7P3X - chains A and S of the 4 polymer chains in the assembly; structure by electron microscopy, 9.10 A resolution (very low resolution: no residue pairs are listed; an interface is given only as per-side residue counts).

== Chain A ==
Protein: AP-3 complex subunit delta
Source organism: Saccharomyces cerevisiae
UniProtKB: A0A7I9C4X2 (A0A7I9C4X2_YEASX); residue numbers follow UniProt; this construct covers 1-932
Amino-acid sequence (964 residues; row label = number of the first residue in the row):
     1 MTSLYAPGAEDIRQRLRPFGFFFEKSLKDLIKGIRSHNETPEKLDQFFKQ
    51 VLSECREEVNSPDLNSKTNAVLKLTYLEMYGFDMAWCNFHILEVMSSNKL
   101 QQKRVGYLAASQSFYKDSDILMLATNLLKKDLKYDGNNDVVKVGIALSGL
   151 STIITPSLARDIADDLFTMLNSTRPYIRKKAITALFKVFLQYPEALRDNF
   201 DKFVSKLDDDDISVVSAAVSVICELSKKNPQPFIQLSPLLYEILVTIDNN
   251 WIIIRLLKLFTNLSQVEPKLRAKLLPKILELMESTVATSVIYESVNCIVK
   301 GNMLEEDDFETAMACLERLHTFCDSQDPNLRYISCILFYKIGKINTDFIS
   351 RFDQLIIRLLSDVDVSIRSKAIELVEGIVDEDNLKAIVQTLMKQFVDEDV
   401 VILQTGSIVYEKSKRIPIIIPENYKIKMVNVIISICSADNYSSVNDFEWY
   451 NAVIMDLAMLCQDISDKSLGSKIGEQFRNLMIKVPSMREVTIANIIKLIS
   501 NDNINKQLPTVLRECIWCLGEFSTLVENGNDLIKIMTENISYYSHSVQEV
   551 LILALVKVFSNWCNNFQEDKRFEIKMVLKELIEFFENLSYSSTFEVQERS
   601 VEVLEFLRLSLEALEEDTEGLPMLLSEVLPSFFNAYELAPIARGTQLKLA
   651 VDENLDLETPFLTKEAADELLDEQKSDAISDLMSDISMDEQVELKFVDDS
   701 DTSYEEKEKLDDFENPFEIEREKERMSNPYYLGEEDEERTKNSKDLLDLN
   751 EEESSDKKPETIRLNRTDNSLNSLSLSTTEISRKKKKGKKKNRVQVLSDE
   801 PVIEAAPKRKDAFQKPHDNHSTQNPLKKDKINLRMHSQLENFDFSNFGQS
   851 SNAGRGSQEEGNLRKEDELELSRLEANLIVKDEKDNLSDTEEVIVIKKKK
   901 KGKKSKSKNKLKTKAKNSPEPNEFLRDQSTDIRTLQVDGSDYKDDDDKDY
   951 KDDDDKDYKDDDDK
Disordered / not traced: 1-62, 639-964
Differences from the reference sequence: expression tag (933-964)
From the paper describing this entry:
  - conformationally variable residues (domain motion): D399 to P421

== Chain S ==
Protein: AP complex subunit sigma
Source organism: Saccharomyces cerevisiae
UniProtKB: A0A6L1B7P9 (A0A6L1B7P9_YEASX); residues 1-194 here = UniProt positions 1-194
Amino-acid sequence (194 residues; row label = number of the first residue in the row):
     1 MIHAVLIFNKKCQPRLVKFYTPVDLPKQKLLLEQVYELISQRNSDFQSSF
    51 LVTPPSLLLSNENNNDEVNNEDIQIIYKNYATLYFTFIVDDQESELAILD
   101 LIQTFVESLDRCFTEVNELDLIFNWQTLESVLEEIVQGGMVIETNVNRIV
   151 ASVDELNKAAESTDSKIGRLTSTGFGSALQAFAQGGFAQWATGQ
Disordered / not traced: 169-194

== Chain A / chain S interface ==
At this resolution (9 A) residue pairs are not listed: 68 residues of chain A and 56 of chain S lie at the interface.

== In short ==
Chain A and chain S form an interface of 68 and 56 residues respectively. From the paper: conformational
variability at D399(A).
Here chain A is AP-3 complex subunit delta and chain S is AP complex subunit sigma, both from Saccharomyces
cerevisiae. Entry 7P3X (Homology model of the full-length AP-3 complex in a compact open conformation) was
determined by electron microscopy together with 7P3Y and 7P3Z from the same study.
